PDB entry 9BVR | electron microscopy, 3.50 A resolution | chains A and P

# Chain A
Protein: Vitamin K-dependent gamma-carboxylase
Organism: Homo sapiens
Notes: EC 4.1.1.90
UniProt: P38435 (VKGC_HUMAN); numbering as in UniProt (aligned over 27-758)
Chain sequence (732 residues; row label = number of the first residue in the row):
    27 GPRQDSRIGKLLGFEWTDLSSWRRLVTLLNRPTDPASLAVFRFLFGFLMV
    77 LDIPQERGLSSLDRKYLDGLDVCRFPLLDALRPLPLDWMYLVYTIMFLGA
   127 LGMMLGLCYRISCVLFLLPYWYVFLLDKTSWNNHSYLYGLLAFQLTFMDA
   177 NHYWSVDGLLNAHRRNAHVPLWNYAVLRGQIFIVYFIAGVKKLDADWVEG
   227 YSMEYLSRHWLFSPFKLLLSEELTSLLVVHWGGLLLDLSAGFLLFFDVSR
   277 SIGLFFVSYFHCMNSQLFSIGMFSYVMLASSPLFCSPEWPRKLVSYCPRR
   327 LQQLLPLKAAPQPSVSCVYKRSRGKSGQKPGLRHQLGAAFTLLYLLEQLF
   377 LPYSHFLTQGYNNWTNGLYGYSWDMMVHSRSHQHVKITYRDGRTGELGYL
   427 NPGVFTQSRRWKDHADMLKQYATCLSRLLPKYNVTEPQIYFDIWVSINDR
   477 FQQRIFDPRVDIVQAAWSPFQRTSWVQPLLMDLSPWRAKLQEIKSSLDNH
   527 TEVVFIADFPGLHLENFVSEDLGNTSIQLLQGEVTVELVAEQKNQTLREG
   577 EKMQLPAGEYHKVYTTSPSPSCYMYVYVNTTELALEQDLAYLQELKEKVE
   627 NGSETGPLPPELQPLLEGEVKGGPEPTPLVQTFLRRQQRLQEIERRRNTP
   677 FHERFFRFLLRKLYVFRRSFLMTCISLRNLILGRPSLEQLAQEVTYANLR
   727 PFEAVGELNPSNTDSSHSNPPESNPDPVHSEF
Unresolved in the structure: 27-30, 348-352, 729-758
Disulfides: Cys-99/Cys-450
Covalent attachments: N-acetylglucosamine (NAG) linked to Asn-459, Asn-550, Asn-570, Asn-605
Residues lining bound ligands:
  - 6PL ((4S,7R)-4-hydroxy-N,N,N-trimethyl-9-oxo-7-[(palmitoyloxy)methyl]-3,5,8-trioxa-4-phosphahexacosan-1-aminium 4-oxide), molecule 1: Leu-37, Leu-38, Gly-39, Phe-40, Leu-45, Leu-51, Leu-55, Arg-57, Leu-197, Ala-201, Arg-204, Gly-205, Phe-208, Phe-268, Phe-271, Phe-272, Asp-273, Arg-276, Leu-368
  - 6PL, molecule 2: Leu-70, Phe-73, Leu-74, Gln-81, Ser-291, Gln-292, Phe-294, Ser-295, Gly-297, Met-298, Tyr-301, Leu-304, Trp-315, Phe-682, Phe-684, Leu-685, Lys-688, Phe-692
  - vitamin K1 hydroquinone (A1AVC): Tyr-211, Ala-214, Lys-218, Trp-223, Met-229, Phe-238, Phe-241, Val-254, Val-255, Gly-258, Gly-259, Asp-263, Tyr-285, Phe-286, His-287, Met-289, Asn-290, Leu-293, Phe-294, Ile-296, Phe-299, Met-303, Met-401, Met-402

# Chain P
Protein: Coagulation factor IX
Organism: Homo sapiens
Notes: EC 3.4.21.22
UniProt: P00740 (FA9_HUMAN); numbering as in UniProt (aligned over 29-92)
Chain sequence (64 residues; each row starts with the number of its first residue):
    29 TVFLDHENANKILNRPKRYNSGKLEEFVQGNLERECMEEKCSFEEAREVF
    79 ENTERTTEFWKQYV
Unresolved in the structure: 90-92

# Chain A / chain P interface
Pairs across the interface - 43 pairs, chain A then chain P:
  Ser-295(A) / Thr-81(P)  hydrogen bond (backbone-backbone)
  Tyr-395(A) / Phe-78(P)
  Tyr-395(A) / Glu-79(P)
  His-404(A) / Glu-76(P)
  Ser-405(A) / Glu-76(P)
  Arg-406(A) / Glu-72(P)
  Arg-406(A) / Glu-76(P)
  His-408(A) / Pro-44(P)
  Gln-409(A) / Ile-40(P)  hydrogen bond (side chain-backbone)
  Gln-409(A) / Pro-44(P)
  His-410(A) / Ala-37(P)  hydrogen bond (side chain-backbone)
  His-410(A) / Lys-39(P)  hydrogen bond (side chain-backbone)
  His-410(A) / Ile-40(P)
  Lys-412(A) / Asn-38(P)
  Tyr-415(A) / Phe-31(P)
  Tyr-425(A) / Phe-31(P)
  Tyr-425(A) / Leu-32(P)  hydrogen bond (backbone-backbone)
  Tyr-425(A) / His-34(P)  hydrogen bond
  Tyr-425(A) / Ala-37(P)  hydrophobic
  Leu-426(A) / Val-30(P)
  Leu-426(A) / Phe-31(P)  hydrophobic
  Asn-427(A) / Thr-29(P)
  Asn-427(A) / Val-30(P)  hydrogen bond (backbone-backbone)
  Asn-427(A) / Leu-32(P)
  Arg-436(A) / Phe-78(P)  hydrogen bond (side chain-backbone)
  Tyr-458(A) / Phe-31(P)  hydrophobic
  Leu-540(A) / Ile-40(P)  hydrophobic
  Glu-541(A) / Asn-38(P)
  Asn-542(A) / Asn-38(P)
  Asn-542(A) / Lys-39(P)
  Asn-542(A) / Ile-40(P)  hydrogen bond (side chain-backbone)
  Asn-542(A) / Leu-41(P)
  Phe-543(A) / Glu-35(P)
  Phe-543(A) / Asn-38(P)  hydrogen bond (backbone-backbone)
  Phe-543(A) / Lys-39(P)
  Leu-548(A) / Leu-41(P)
  Tyr-586(A) / His-34(P)
  Tyr-586(A) / Glu-35(P)
  Tyr-601(A) / Leu-41(P)  hydrophobic
  Tyr-603(A) / Leu-41(P)  hydrophobic
  Arg-672(A) / Asn-59(P)  hydrogen bond (side chain-backbone)
  Arg-672(A) / Leu-60(P)  hydrogen bond (side chain-backbone)
  Arg-672(A) / Glu-63(P)
Other interface residues (no listed pair), chain A (37 interface residues in all): Glu-82, His-160, Ile-296, Met-402, Val-430, Phe-431, Leu-455, Val-460, Trp-470, Ser-545, Thr-551, Glu-608, Arg-665
Other interface residues (no listed pair), chain P (26 interface residues in all): Asp-33, Asn-42, Arg-43, Glu-53, Val-77, Asn-80

# Overview
37 residues of chain A and 26 residues of chain P are in contact; the contacts include 12 hydrogen bonds.
Polar pairs include Gln-409(A)/Ile-40(P), His-410(A)/Ala-37(P) and His-410(A)/Lys-39(P). Bound to chain A:
vitamin K1 hydroquinone and compound 6PL.
Chain A is Vitamin K-dependent gamma-carboxylase and chain P is Coagulation factor IX, both from Homo sapiens;
the structure, Vitamin K-dependent gamma-carboxylase with factor IX propeptide and partially carboxylated
glutamate-rich region and with vitamin K ..., was determined by electron microscopy (same publication as 9BVK,
9BVL, 9BVM, 9BVP and 9BVQ).
